Entry 6DZH (X-ray diffraction, 1.95 A resolution); this record covers chain A.

== Chain A ==
Protein: GTPase HRas
Source organism: Homo sapiens
UniProtKB: P01112 (RASH_HUMAN); numbering as in UniProt (aligned over 1-166)
Chain sequence (166 residues; each row starts with the number of its first residue):
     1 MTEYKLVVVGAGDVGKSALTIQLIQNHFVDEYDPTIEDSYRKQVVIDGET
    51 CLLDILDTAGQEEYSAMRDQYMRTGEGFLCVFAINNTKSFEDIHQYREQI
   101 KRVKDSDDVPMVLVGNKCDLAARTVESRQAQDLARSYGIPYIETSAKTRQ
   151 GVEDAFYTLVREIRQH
Unresolved in the structure: 36
Differences from the reference sequence: engineered mutation Asp13 (Gly in P01112)
Ion coordination: Mg2+: Ser17 (together with GDP)
Ligand contacts: GDP (guanosine-5'-diphosphate): Ala11, Gly12, Asp13, Val14, Gly15, Lys16, Ser17, Ala18, Phe28, Val29, Asp30, Glu31, Asp33, Asn116, Lys117, Asp119, Leu120, Ser145, Ala146, Lys147
Swiss-Prot annotation at these positions:
  - region: His166 (Hypervariable region)
  - motif: Tyr32 to Tyr40 (Effector region)
  - binding site (GTP): Val29 to Thr35, Ala59, Gly60, Asn116 to Asp119, Ser145 to Lys147
  - modified residue: Met1 (N-acetylmethionine), Thr2 (N-acetylthreonine), Cys118 (S-nitrosocysteine)
  - glycosylation: Thr35 (Microbial infection: O-linked (Glc) threonine)
From the paper describing this entry:
  - contacts within the chain: Asp38-Asp57 (backbone contact)
  - conformationally variable residues: Thr35, Ile36, Glu37
  - mutagenesis - G13D: decreased binding to Raf-RBD

== Summary ==
Chain A binds GDP. Curated annotation (UniProt) lists 16 GTP-binding residues. From the paper: G13D reduces
binding to Raf-RBD; conformational variability at Thr35, Ile36 and Glu37.
Chain A is GTPase HRas (Homo sapiens); the structure, HRAS G13D bound to GDP (H13GDP), was determined by X-ray
diffraction (same publication as 6E6C, 6E6F, 6E6G, 6E6H and 6E6P).
